Entry 6E0C (electron microscopy, 2.63 A resolution); this record covers chains G and J of the 12 polymer chains in the assembly.

# Chain G
Molecule: Histone H2A type 1-B/E
Organism: Homo sapiens
UniProt: P04908 (H2A1B_HUMAN); residues 0-129 here correspond to UniProt positions 1-130 (UniProt number = residue number + 1)
Amino-acid sequence (130 residues; numbered 0 to 129; the number before each row is that of its first residue; numbering starts at 0):
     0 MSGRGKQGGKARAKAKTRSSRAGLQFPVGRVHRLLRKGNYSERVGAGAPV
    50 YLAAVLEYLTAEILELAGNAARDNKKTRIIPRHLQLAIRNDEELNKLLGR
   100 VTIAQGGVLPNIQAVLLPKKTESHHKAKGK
Disordered / not traced: 0-8, 117-129
UniProt features mapped onto this chain:
  - modified residue: Ser1 (N-acetylserine), Arg3 (Citrulline), Lys5 (N6-(2-hydroxyisobutyryl)lysine), Lys9 (N6-(2-hydroxyisobutyryl)lysine), Lys13 (N6-(beta-hydroxybutyryl)lysine), Lys36 (N6-(2-hydroxyisobutyryl)lysine), Lys74 (N6-(2-hydroxyisobutyryl)lysine), Lys75 (N6-(2-hydroxyisobutyryl)lysine), Lys95 (N6-(2-hydroxyisobutyryl)lysine), Gln104 (N5-methylglutamine), Lys118 (N6-(2-hydroxyisobutyryl)lysine), Lys119 (N6-crotonyllysine), Thr120 (Phosphothreonine), Lys125 (N6-crotonyllysine)
  - cross-link (Glycyl lysine isopeptide (Lys-Gly)): Lys13 (interchain with G-Cter in ubiquitin), Lys15 (interchain with G-Cter in ubiquitin), Lys119 (interchain with G-Cter in ubiquitin)

# Chain J
Molecule: 147-nt DNA strand
Sequence (147 nucleotides; row label = number of the first residue in the row):
     1 ATCGAGAATCCCGGTGCCGAGGCCGCTCAATTGGTCGTAGACAGCTCTAG
    51 CACCGCTTAAACGCACGTACGCGCTGTCCCCCGCGTTTTAACCGCCAAGG
   101 GGATTACTCCCTAGTCTCCAGGCACGTGTCAGATATATACATCCGAT
Disordered / not traced: 1

# How chain G and chain J interact
Residue-residue contacts - 17 pairs, chain G then chain J:
  Arg11(G) - DT117(J)  hydrogen bond to the base
  Arg11(G) - DC118(J)  hydrogen bond to the sugar
  Thr16(G) - DG121(J)  sugar contact
  Arg29(G) - DG122(J)  phosphate contact
  Arg29(G) - DC123(J)  salt bridge to the phosphate
  Arg42(G) - DT112(J)  hydrogen bond to the sugar
  Arg42(G) - DA113(J)  phosphate contact
  Val43(G) - DT112(J)  sugar contact
  Val43(G) - DA113(J)  hydrogen bond to the phosphate
  Gly44(G) - DT112(J)  phosphate contact
  Ala45(G) - DT112(J)  hydrogen bond to the phosphate
  Lys75(G) - DG132(J)  phosphate contact
  Lys75(G) - DA133(J)  salt bridge to the phosphate
  Thr76(G) - DA131(J)  hydrogen bond to the phosphate
  Thr76(G) - DG132(J)  hydrogen bond to the phosphate
  Arg77(G) - DA131(J)  hydrogen bond to the sugar
  Arg77(G) - DG132(J)  hydrogen bond to the phosphate
Also at the interface, not in a pair above, chain G (13 interface residues in all): Lys13, His31, Glu41
Also at the interface, not in a pair above, chain J (11 interface residues in all): DA120

# Summary
13 residues of chain G face 11 of chain J across their interface, with 9 hydrogen bonds and 2 salt bridges.
Polar pairs include Arg11(G)-DT117(J), Arg11(G)-DC118(J) and Arg42(G)-DT112(J).
Here chain G is Histone H2A type 1-B/E (Homo sapiens) and chain J is a 147-nt DNA strand. Entry 6E0C (Cryo-EM
structure of the CENP-A nucleosome (W601) in complex with a single chain antibody fragment) was determined by
electron microscopy, deposited together with 6DZT, 6E0P and 6O1D.
